PDB entry 4M19 | X-ray diffraction, 2.00 A resolution | chains A and C of the 4 polymer chains in the assembly

== Chain A (and C) ==
Name: 4-hydroxy-tetrahydrodipicolinate synthase
From: campylobacter jejuni subsp. jejuni
Notes: EC 4.3.3.7; chain C of this document is another copy of the same molecule, construct and numbering; everything in this record applies to it too
UniProt: Q9PPB4 (DAPA_CAMJE); residue numbers follow UniProt; this construct covers 1-298
Amino-acid sequence (306 residues; each row starts with the number of its first residue; numbers below 1 keep their minus sign (His-7 is residue -7)):
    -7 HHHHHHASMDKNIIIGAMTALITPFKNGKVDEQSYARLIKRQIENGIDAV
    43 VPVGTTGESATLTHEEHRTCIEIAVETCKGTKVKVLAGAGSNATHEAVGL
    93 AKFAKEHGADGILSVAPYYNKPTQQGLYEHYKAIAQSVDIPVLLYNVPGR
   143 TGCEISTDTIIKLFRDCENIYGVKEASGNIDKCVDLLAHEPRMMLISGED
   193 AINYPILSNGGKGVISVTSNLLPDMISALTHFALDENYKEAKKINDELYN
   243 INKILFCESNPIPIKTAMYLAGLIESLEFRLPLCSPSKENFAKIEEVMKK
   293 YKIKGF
Disordered / not traced: -7 to 2 (chain C: -7 to 3)
Modified / non-standard residues: Lys166 ((2S)-2-amino-6-[(1-hydroxy-1-oxo-propan-2-ylidene)amino]hexanoic acid; KPI)
Construct notes: expression tag (-7 to 0)
Small-molecule neighbours:
  - lysine (LYS), molecule 1: Ser51, Ala52, Leu54, Thr55, His56, His59, Asn84, Tyr110
  - lysine (LYS), molecule 2: Ser83, Asn84, Ala85, Glu88
Curated features (UniProtKB/Swiss-Prot):
  - active site: Tyr137 (Proton donor/acceptor), Lys166 (Schiff-base intermediate with substrate)
  - binding site (pyruvate): Thr48, Ile207
  - site (Part of a proton relay during catalysis): Thr47, Tyr111

== How chain A and chain C interact ==
Contacting residue pairs - 35 pairs, chain A then chain C:
  Gly170(A) with Ile172(C)
  Ile172(A) with Ile172(C), hydrophobic; Ile194(C), hydrophobic; Pro197(C), hydrophobic
  Asp173(A) with Ala193(C); Ile194(C); Tyr241(C), hydrogen bond; Lys245(C), salt bridge
  Val176(A) with Pro197(C), hydrophobic; Asn237(C); Tyr241(C), hydrophobic
  Asp177(A) with Tyr241(C)
  Ala180(A) with Asp238(C)
  His181(A) with Tyr241(C); Asn242(C), hydrogen bond
  Ala193(A) with Asp173(C)
  Ile194(A) with Ile172(C), hydrophobic
  Tyr196(A) with Ser200(C); Asn201(C); Tyr230(C)
  Pro197(A) with Asn201(C)
  Ser200(A) with Tyr196(C), hydrogen bond (backbone-side chain); Ser200(C), hydrogen bond; Asn201(C)
  Asn201(A) with Tyr196(C); Lys234(C), hydrogen bond (backbone-side chain)
  Glu228(A) with Lys231(C)
  Tyr230(A) with Tyr230(C), hydrophobic
  Lys231(A) with Glu228(C), salt bridge
  Tyr241(A) with Val176(C), hydrophobic; Asp177(C), hydrogen bond; Ala180(C), hydrophobic; His181(C), hydrogen bond
  Lys245(A) with Asp173(C), salt bridge; Asp177(C), salt bridge
Interface residues without a listed pair, chain A (21 interface residues in all): Leu179, Gly202, Lys234
Interface residues without a listed pair, chain C (22 interface residues in all): Gly202

== Overview ==
21 residues of chain A face 22 of chain C across their interface; the contacts include 7 hydrogen bonds and 4
salt bridges. Among the polar pairs are Asp173(A)-Lys245(C), Lys231(A)-Glu228(C) and Lys245(A)-Asp177(C).
Bound to chain A: lysine.
Both chains are 4-hydroxy-tetrahydrodipicolinate synthase (campylobacter jejuni subsp. jejuni). Entry 4M19
(dihydrodipicolinate synthase from C. jejuni with pyruvate bound to the active site and Lysine bound to ...)
was determined by X-ray diffraction, deposited together with 4R53, 4LY8, 4MLJ and 4MLR.
